PDB entry 1XMF | X-ray diffraction, 2.32 A resolution | chains A and D of the 6 polymer chains in the assembly

== Chain A ==
Molecule: Methane monooxygenase component A alpha chain
Organism: Methylococcus capsulatus
Notes: EC 1.14.13.25; fragment: alpha subunit
UniProtKB: P22869 (MEMA_METCA); numbering as in UniProt (aligned over 1-527)
Chain sequence (527 residues; each row starts with the number of its first residue):
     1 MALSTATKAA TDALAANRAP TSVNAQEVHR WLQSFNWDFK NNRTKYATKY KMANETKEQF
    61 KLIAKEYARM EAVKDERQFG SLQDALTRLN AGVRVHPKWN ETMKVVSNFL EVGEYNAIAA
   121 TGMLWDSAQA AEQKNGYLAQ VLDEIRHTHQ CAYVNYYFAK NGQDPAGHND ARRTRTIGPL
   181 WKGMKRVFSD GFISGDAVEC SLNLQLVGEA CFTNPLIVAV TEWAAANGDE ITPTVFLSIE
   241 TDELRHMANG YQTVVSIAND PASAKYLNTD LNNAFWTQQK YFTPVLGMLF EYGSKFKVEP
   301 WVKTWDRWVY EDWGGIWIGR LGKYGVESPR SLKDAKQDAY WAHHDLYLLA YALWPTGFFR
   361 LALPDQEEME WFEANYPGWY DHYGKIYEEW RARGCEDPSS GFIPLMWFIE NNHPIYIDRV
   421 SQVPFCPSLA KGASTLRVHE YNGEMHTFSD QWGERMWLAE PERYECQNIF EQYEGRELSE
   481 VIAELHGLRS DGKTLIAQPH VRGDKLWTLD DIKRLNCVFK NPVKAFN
Disordered / not traced: 1-17
Curated features (UniProtKB/Swiss-Prot):
  - active site: C151
  - binding site (Fe cation): E114, E144, H147, E209, E243, H246
Ion coordination: Mn2+ site 1: E114, E144, H147, E243; Mn2+ site 2: E144, E209, E243, H246; Ca2+ near N527 (its only coordinating residue here)

== Chain D ==
Molecule: Methane monooxygenase component A beta chain
Organism: Methylococcus capsulatus
Notes: EC 1.14.13.25; fragment: beta subunit
UniProtKB: P18798 (MEMB_METCA); residues 2-389 here correspond to UniProt positions 1-388 (UniProt number = residue number - 1)
Chain sequence (388 residues; row label = number of the first residue in the row):
     2 SMLGERRRGL TDPEMAEVIL KALPEAPLDG NNKMGYFVTP RWKRLTEYEA LTVYAQPNAD
    62 WIAGGLDWGD WTQKFHGGRP SWGNETTELR TVDWFKHRDP LRRWHAPYVK DKAEEWRYTD
   122 RFLQGYSADG QIRAMNPTWR DEFINRYWGA FLFNEYGLFN AHSQGAREAL SDVTRVSLAF
   182 WGFDKIDIAQ MIQLERGFLA KIVPGFDEST AVPKAEWTNG EVYKSARLAV EGLWQEVFDW
   242 NESAFSVHAV YDALFGQFVR REFFQRLAPR FGDNLTPFFI NQAQTYFQIA KQGVQDLYYN
   302 CLGDDPEFSD YNRTVMRNWT GKWLEPTIAA LRDFMGLFAK LPAGTTDKEE ITASLYRVVD
   362 DWIEDYASRI DFKADRDQIV KAVLAGLK
Construct notes: conflict E18 (Ala17 in P18798), R370 (Ala369 in P18798)

== Interface between chain A and chain D ==
Contacting residue pairs - 9 pairs, chain A then chain D:
  R18(A) - D362(D)  salt bridge
  R18(A) - D366(D)  salt bridge
  E76(A) - K111(D)  salt bridge
  R88(A) - R9(D)
  N90(A) - M3(D)
  N90(A) - L4(D)
  V93(A) - M3(D)  hydrophobic
  V93(A) - L4(D)  hydrophobic
  R94(A) - T12(D)  hydrogen bond (side chain-backbone)
Also at the interface, not in a pair above, chain A (8 interface residues in all): L89, Q163
Also at the interface, not in a pair above, chain D (10 interface residues in all): L11, D13, P14

== Summary ==
Chain A and chain D form an interface of 8 and 10 residues respectively, with 1 hydrogen bond and 3 salt
bridges. Polar pairs include R18(A)-D362(D), R18(A)-D366(D) and E76(A)-K111(D). From UniProt: active-site
residue C151(A) and 6 Fe cation-binding residues on chain A.
Chain A is Methane monooxygenase component A alpha chain and chain D is Methane monooxygenase component A beta
chain, both from Methylococcus capsulatus; the structure, Structure of Mn(II)-Soaked Apo Methane Monooxygenase
Hydroxylase Crystals from M. capsulatus (Bath), was determined by X-ray diffraction, deposited together with
1XMG and 1XMH.
